PDB entry 6UCU | electron microscopy, 3.06 A resolution | chains A and B of the 10 polymer chains in the assembly

# Chain A
Name: Mitochondrial import receptor subunit TOM40
Source organism: Saccharomyces cerevisiae (strain ATCC 204508 / S288c)
UniProtKB: P23644 (TOM40_YEAST); residues 1-387 here = UniProt positions 1-387
Chain sequence (397 residues; row label = number of the first residue in the row):
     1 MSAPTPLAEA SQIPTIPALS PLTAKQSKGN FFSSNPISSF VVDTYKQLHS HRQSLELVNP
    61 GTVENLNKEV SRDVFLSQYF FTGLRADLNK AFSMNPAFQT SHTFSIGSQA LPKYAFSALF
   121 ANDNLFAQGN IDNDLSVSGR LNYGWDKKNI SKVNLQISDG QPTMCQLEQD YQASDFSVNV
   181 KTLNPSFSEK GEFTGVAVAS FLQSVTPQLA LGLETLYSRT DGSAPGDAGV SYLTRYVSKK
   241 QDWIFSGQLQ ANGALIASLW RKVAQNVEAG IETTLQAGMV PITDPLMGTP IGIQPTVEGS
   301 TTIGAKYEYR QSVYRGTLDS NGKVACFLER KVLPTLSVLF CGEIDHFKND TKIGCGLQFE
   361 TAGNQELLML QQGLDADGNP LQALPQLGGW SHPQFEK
Disordered / not traced: 1-48, 277-294, 374-397
Construct notes: expression tag (388-397)
What the authors report for this chain:
  - mutagenesis - K90A/H102A: abolished binding to Mitochondrial import receptor subunit TOM7
  - mutagenesis - K90A/H102A: decreased growth in response to Tom7
  - mutagenesis - D87N/E329N/E360N, D87N/D132N/D134N/E329N/E360N: decreased growth
  - binding site for dodecyl-beta-D-maltoside: Arg-330 (proposed by the authors, not directly observed)

# Chain B
Name: Mitochondrial import receptor subunit TOM22
Source organism: Saccharomyces cerevisiae (strain ATCC 204508 / S288c)
UniProtKB: P49334 (TOM22_YEAST); numbering as in UniProt (aligned over 1-152)
Chain sequence (162 residues; numbered 1 to 162; the number before each row is that of its first residue):
     1 MVELTEIKDD VVQLDEPQFS RNQAIVEEKA SATNNDVVDD EDDSDSDFED EFDENETLLD
    61 RIVALKDIVP PGKRQTISNF FGFTSSFVRN AFTKSGNLAW TLTTTALLLG VPLSLSILAE
   121 QQLIEMEKTF DLQSDANNIL AQGEKDAAAT ANGGHHHHHH HH
Disordered / not traced: 1-85, 136-162
Construct notes: expression tag (153-162)
Swiss-Prot annotation at these positions:
  - modified residue (Phosphoserine): Ser-44, Ser-46

# Interface between chain A and chain B
Contacting residue pairs - 21 pairs, chain A then chain B:
  Tyr-307(A) with Leu-113(B), hydrophobic
  Tyr-309(A) with Ser-116(B); Ile-117(B), hydrophobic; Glu-120(B)
  Arg-310(A) with Leu-123(B); Ile-124(B); Glu-127(B), salt bridge
  Gln-311(A) with Leu-123(B)
  Ser-312(A) with Ser-116(B), hydrogen bond
  Tyr-314(A) with Leu-108(B); Leu-109(B), hydrogen bond (side chain-backbone); Leu-113(B), hydrophobic
  Val-324(A) with Thr-105(B)
  Ala-325(A) with Leu-109(B)
  Arg-330(A) with Ala-119(B)
  Gly-342(A) with Leu-108(B)
  Ile-344(A) with Thr-104(B); Leu-108(B), hydrophobic
  His-346(A) with Thr-101(B); Thr-104(B); Thr-105(B), hydrogen bond
Also at the interface, not in a pair above, chain A (18 interface residues in all): Gly-316, Thr-317, Cys-326, Leu-328, Phe-340, Asn-349
Also at the interface, not in a pair above, chain B (17 interface residues in all): Trp-100, Gly-110, Pro-112, Leu-115

# Overview
Chain A and chain B form an interface of 18 and 17 residues respectively, with 3 hydrogen bonds and 1 salt
bridge. Polar pairs include Arg-310(A)/Glu-127(B), Ser-312(A)/Ser-116(B) and Tyr-314(A)/Leu-109(B). From the
paper: a binding site for dodecyl-beta-D-maltoside at Arg-330(A); D87N/E329N/E360N and
D87N/D132N/D134N/E329N/E360N of chain A reduce growth.
Here chain A is Mitochondrial import receptor subunit TOM40 and chain B is Mitochondrial import receptor
subunit TOM22, both from Saccharomyces cerevisiae (strain ATCC 204508 / S288c). Entry 6UCU (Cryo-EM structure
of the mitochondrial TOM complex from yeast (dimer)) was determined by electron microscopy, deposited together
with 6UCV.
